3J9F - chains 8 and 9 of the 7 polymer chains in the assembly; structure by electron microscopy, 9.00 A resolution (very low resolution: no residue pairs are listed; an interface is given only as per-side residue counts).

[Chain 8]
Protein: Poliovirus receptor
From: Homo sapiens
UniProtKB: P15151 (PVR_HUMAN); numbering as in UniProt (aligned over 142-243)
Sequence (102 residues; numbered 142 to 243; the number before each row is that of its first residue):
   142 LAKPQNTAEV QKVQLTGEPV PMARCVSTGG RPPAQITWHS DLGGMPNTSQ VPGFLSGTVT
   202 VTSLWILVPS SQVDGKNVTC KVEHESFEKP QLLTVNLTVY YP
Disulfide bonds: C166-C221
Covalent attachments: N-acetylglucosamine (NAG) linked to N188, N218, N237
From the paper describing this entry:
  - post-translational modification sites: N218, N237

[Chain 9]
Protein: Poliovirus receptor
From: Homo sapiens
UniProtKB: P15151 (PVR_HUMAN); residues 242-333 here = UniProt positions 242-333
Sequence (92 residues; each row starts with the number of its first residue):
   242 YPPEVSISGY DNNWYLGQNE ATLTCDARSN PEPTGYNWST TMGPLPPFAV AQGAQLLIRP
   302 VDKPINTTLI CNVTNALGAR QAELTVQVKE GP
Disulfide bonds: C266-C312
Covalent attachments: N-acetylglucosamine (NAG) linked to N307, N313

[Chain 8 / chain 9 interface]
At this resolution (9 A) residue pairs are not listed: 6 residues of chain 8 and 7 of chain 9 lie at the interface.

[Overview]
6 residues of chain 8 and 7 residues of chain 9 are in contact. Covalently linked N-acetylglucosamine: at
N188(8), N218(8) and N237(8). Covalently linked N-acetylglucosamine: at N307(9) and N313(9). From the paper:
modification sites N218(8) and N237(8).
Here chain 8 is Poliovirus receptor and chain 9 is Poliovirus receptor, both from Homo sapiens. Entry 3J9F
(Poliovirus complexed with soluble, deglycosylated poliovirus receptor (Pvr) at 4 degrees C) was determined by
electron microscopy (same publication as 3J8F).
